Entry 7QJD (electron microscopy, 7.10 A resolution (low resolution: residue-level contacts below are approximate; hydrogen-bond / salt-bridge calls are withheld)); this record covers chains A and B of the 42 polymer chains in the assembly.

Chain A:
Name: Gamma-tubulin complex component 2
Source organism: Homo sapiens
UniProt: Q9BSJ2 (GCP2_HUMAN); residues 1-902 here = UniProt positions 1-902
Chain sequence (902 residues; each row starts with the number of its first residue):
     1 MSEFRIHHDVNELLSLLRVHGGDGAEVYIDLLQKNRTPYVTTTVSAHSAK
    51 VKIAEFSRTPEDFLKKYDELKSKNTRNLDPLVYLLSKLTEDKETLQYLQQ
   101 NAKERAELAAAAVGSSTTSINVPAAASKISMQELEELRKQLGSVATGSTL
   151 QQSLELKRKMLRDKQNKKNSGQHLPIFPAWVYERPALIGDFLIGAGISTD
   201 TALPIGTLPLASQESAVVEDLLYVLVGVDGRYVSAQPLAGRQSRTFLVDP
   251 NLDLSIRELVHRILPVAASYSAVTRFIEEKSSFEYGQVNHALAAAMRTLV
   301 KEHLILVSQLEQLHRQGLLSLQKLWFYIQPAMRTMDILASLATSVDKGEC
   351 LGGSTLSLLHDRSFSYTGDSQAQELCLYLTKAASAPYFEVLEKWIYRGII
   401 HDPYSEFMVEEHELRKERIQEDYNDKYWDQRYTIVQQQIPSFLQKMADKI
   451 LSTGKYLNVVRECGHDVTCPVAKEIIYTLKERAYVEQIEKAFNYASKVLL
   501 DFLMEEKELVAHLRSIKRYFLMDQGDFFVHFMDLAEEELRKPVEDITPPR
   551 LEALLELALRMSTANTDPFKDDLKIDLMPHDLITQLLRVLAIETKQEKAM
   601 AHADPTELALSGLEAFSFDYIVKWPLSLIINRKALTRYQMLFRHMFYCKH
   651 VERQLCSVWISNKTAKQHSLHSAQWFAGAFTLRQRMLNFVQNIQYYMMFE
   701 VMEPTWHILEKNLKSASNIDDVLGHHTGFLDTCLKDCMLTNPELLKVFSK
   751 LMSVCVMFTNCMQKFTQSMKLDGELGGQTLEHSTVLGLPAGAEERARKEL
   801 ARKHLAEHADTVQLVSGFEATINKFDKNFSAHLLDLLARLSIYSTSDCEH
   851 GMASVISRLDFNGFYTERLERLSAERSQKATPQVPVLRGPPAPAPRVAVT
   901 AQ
Disordered / not traced: 1-149, 192-203, 415-424, 586-608, 666-674, 769-813, 845-850, 868-902
Swiss-Prot annotation at these positions:
  - modified residue: Y83 (Phosphotyrosine)

Chain B:
Name: Gamma-tubulin complex component 3
Source organism: Homo sapiens
UniProt: Q96CW5 (GCP3_HUMAN); residue numbers follow UniProt; this construct covers 1-907
Chain sequence (907 residues; numbered 1 to 907; the number before each row is that of its first residue):
     1 MATPDQKSPNVLLQNLCCRILGRSEADVAQQFQYAVRVIGSNFAPTVERD
    51 EFLVAEKIKKELIRQRREADAALFSELHRKLHSQGVLKNKWSILYLLLSL
   101 SEDPRRQPSKVSSYATLFAQALPRDAHSTPYYYARPQTLPLSYQDRSAQS
   151 AQSSGSVGSSGISSIGLCALSGPAPAPQSLLPGQSNQAPGVGDCLRQQLG
   201 SRLAWTLTANQPSSQATTSKGVPSAVSRNMTRSRREGDTGGTMEITEAAL
   251 VRDILYVFQGIDGKNIKMNNTENCYKVEGKANLSRSLRDTAVRLSELGWL
   301 HNKIRRYTDQRSLDRSFGLVGQSFCAALHQELREYYRLLSVLHSQLQLED
   351 DQGVNLGLESSLTLRRLLVWTYDPKIRLKTLAALVDHCQGRKGGELASAV
   401 HAYTKTGDPYMRSLVQHILSLVSHPVLSFLYRWIYDGELEDTYHEFFVAS
   451 DPTVKTDRLWHDKYTLRKSMIPSFMTMDQSRKVLLIGKSINFLHQVCHDQ
   501 TPTTKMIAVTKSAESPQDAADLFTDLENAFQGKIDAAYFETSKYLLDVLN
   551 KKYSLLDHMQAMRRYLLLGQGDFIRHLMDLLKPELVRPATTLYQHNLTGI
   601 LETAVRATNAQFDSPEILRRLDVRLLEVSPGDTGWDVFSLDYHVDGPIAT
   651 VFTRECMSHYLRVFNFLWRAKRMEYILTDIRKGHMCNAKLLRNMPEFSGV
   701 LHQCHILASEMVHFIHQMQYYITFEVLECSWDELWNKVQQAQDLDHIIAA
   751 HEVFLDTIISRCLLDSDSRALLNQLRAVFDQIIELQNAQDAIYRAALEEL
   801 QRRLQFEEKKKQREIEGQWGVTAAEEEEENKRIGEFKESIPKMCSQLRIL
   851 THFYQGIVQQFLVLLTTSSDESLRFLSFRLDFNEHYKAREPRLRVSLGTR
   901 GRRSSHT
Disordered / not traced: 1-244, 348-360, 505-523, 816-822, 894-907
Swiss-Prot annotation at these positions:
  - modified residue: A2 (N-acetylalanine), S113 (Phosphoserine)

How chain A and chain B interact:
Residue-residue contacts (59):
  Q172(A) with S473(B)
  P175(A) with H387(B); A402(B)
  I176(A) with Y403(B)
  P178(A) with A383(B); D386(B)
  W180(A) with D386(B)
  R184(A) with E272(B); C274(B); E296(B); W299(B)
  A186(A) with V292(B); R293(B); E296(B)
  L187(A) with E296(B); K379(B)
  I188(A) with R293(B)
  G189(A) with R293(B)
  E219(A) with R365(B)
  Y223(A) with S286(B); T290(B); R365(B); R366(B)
  V226(A) with R293(B); L368(B)
  G227(A) with R293(B)
  V228(A) with D289(B); T290(B); R293(B)
  D229(A) with R285(B); D289(B)
  G230(A) with R285(B)
  R231(A) with L283(B)
  E278(A) with K379(B)
  F283(A) with Y403(B); K405(B); T406(B)
  Q287(A) with T406(B); G407(B)
  H290(A) with T406(B); G407(B)
  A291(A) with G407(B)
  A294(A) with D408(B)
  R297(A) with Y372(B); I376(B); D408(B); Y410(B); M411(B)
  V300(A) with Y372(B)
  L304(A) with Y372(B)
  V307(A) with R365(B)
  S308(A) with L364(B); R365(B)
  E311(A) with R365(B)
  R315(A) with T363(B)
  E389(A) with R412(B)
  P403(A) with K405(B)
  Y404(A) with K405(B); T406(B)
Other interface residues (no listed pair), chain A (41 interface residues in all): E183, P185, F191, L222, S281, K301, K393
Other interface residues (no listed pair), chain B (38 interface residues in all): N273, L300, K303, V369, S398, E527

In short:
Chain A and chain B form an interface of 41 and 38 residues respectively.
Here chain A is Gamma-tubulin complex component 2 and chain B is Gamma-tubulin complex component 3, both from
Homo sapiens. Entry 7QJD (Structure of recombinant human gamma-Tubulin Ring Complex without actin) was
determined by electron microscopy together with 7QJ0, 7QJ1, 7QJ2, 7QJ3, 7QJ4 and 7QJE from the same study.
